Entry 9G9D (electron microscopy, 2.90 A resolution); this record covers chains T and I of the 12 polymer chains in the assembly.

== Chain T ==
Molecule: 47-nt RNA strand
Sequence (47 nucleotides; row label = number of the first residue in the row):
     1 CCCCCAGCGCUUCAGCGUUCUUCGGAAUGUCGCGCAUUGGCAUGGAA
Disordered / not traced: 1-7, 43-47

== Chain I ==
Protein: CRISPR system Cms endoribonuclease Csm3
Organism: Enterococcus italicus DSM 15952
Notes: EC 3.1.-.-
UniProtKB: E6LHV5 (CSM3_ENTI1); numbering as in UniProt (aligned over 1-214)
Sequence (214 residues; numbered 1 to 214; the number before each row is that of its first residue):
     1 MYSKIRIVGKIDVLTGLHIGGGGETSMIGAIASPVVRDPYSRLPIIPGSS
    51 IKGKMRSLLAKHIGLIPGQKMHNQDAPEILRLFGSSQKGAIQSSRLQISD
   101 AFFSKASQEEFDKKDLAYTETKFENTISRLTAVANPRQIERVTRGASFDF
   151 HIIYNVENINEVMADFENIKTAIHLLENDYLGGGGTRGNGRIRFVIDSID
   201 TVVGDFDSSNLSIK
Disordered / not traced: 1, 212-214
Construct notes: engineered mutation Ala-32 (Asp in E6LHV5)

== How chain T and chain I interact ==
Residue-residue contacts (15):
  C13(T) / Ala-134(I)  hydrogen bond to the sugar
  C13(T) / Asn-135(I)  hydrogen bond to the sugar
  C13(T) / Pro-136(I)  sugar contact
  A14(T) / Phe-123(I)  base contact
  A14(T) / Asn-135(I)  sugar contact
  A14(T) / Pro-136(I)  hydrogen bond to the sugar
  G15(T) / Ile-28(I)  phosphate contact
  G15(T) / Gly-29(I)  hydrogen bond to the phosphate
  G15(T) / Thr-126(I)  base contact
  G15(T) / Asn-135(I)  hydrogen bond to the sugar
  G15(T) / Pro-136(I)  sugar contact
  G15(T) / Arg-137(I)  base contact
  C16(T) / Asn-135(I)  sugar contact
  G24(T) / Lys-88(I)  hydrogen bond to the phosphate
  G25(T) / Lys-88(I)  salt bridge to the phosphate
Also at the interface, not in a pair above, chain I (10 interface residues in all): Ala-32

== Summary ==
Chain T and chain I form an interface of 6 and 10 residues respectively, with 6 hydrogen bonds and 1 salt
bridge. Polar contacts include C13(T)/Ala-134(I), C13(T)/Asn-135(I) and A14(T)/Pro-136(I).
Chain T is a 47-nt RNA strand and chain I is CRISPR system Cms endoribonuclease Csm3 (Enterococcus italicus
DSM 15952); the structure, CryoEM structure of Enterococcus italicus Csm-crRNA-CTR (4.3) complex, was
determined by electron microscopy together with 9G9A, 9G9B, 9G9C, 9G9E, 9G9F, 9G9G and 4 further entries from
the same study.
